PDB entry 3AQN | X-ray diffraction, 3.30 A resolution | chains A and B

# Chain A (and B)
Protein: Poly(A) polymerase
Source organism: Escherichia coli
Notes: EC 2.7.7.19; chain B of this document is another copy of the same molecule, construct and numbering; everything in this record applies to it too
UniProtKB: C9QS13 (C9QS13_ECOD1); numbering as in UniProt (aligned over 17-431)
Chain sequence (415 residues; row label = number of the first residue in the row):
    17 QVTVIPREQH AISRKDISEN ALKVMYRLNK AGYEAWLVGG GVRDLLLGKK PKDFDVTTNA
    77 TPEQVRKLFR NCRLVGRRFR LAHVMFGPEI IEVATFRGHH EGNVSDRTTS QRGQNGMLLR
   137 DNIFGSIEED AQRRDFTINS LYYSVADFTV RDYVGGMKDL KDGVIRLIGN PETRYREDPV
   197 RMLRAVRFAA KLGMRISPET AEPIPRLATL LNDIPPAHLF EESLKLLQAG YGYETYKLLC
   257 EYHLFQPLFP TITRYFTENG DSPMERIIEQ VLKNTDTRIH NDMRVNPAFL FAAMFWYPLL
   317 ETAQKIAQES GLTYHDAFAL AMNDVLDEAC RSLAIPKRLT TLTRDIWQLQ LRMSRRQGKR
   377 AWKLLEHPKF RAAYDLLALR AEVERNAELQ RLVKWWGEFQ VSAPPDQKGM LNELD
Unresolved in the structure: 115-137, 428-431
Differences from the reference sequence: engineered mutation His-234 (Arg in C9QS13)
Metal / ion sites: Mg2+: Glu-108 (together with ATP)
Ligand contacts: ATP (adenosine-5'-triphosphate): Gly-56, Arg-59, Asp-71, Arg-113, Arg-149, Arg-150, Asp-151, Phe-152, Asn-155, Arg-190, Asp-194, Arg-197, Arg-200, Arg-203, Phe-204, Lys-207

# Interface between chain A and chain B
Residue-residue contacts (23):
  Asn-290(A) with Pro-420(B); Pro-421(B)
  Arg-294(A) with Pro-420(B)
  Asn-297(A) with Trp-378(B)
  Met-299(A) with Trp-378(B), hydrophobic; Glu-382(B)
  Arg-300(A) with Glu-382(B), hydrogen bond (backbone-side chain)
  Trp-378(A) with Asn-297(B); Met-299(B), hydrophobic
  Glu-382(A) with Met-299(B); Arg-300(B), salt bridge
  Arg-387(A) with Gln-416(B), hydrogen bond (side chain-backbone)
  Tyr-390(A) with Val-417(B), hydrogen bond (side chain-backbone)
  Gly-413(A) with Val-417(B)
  Gln-416(A) with Arg-387(B), hydrogen bond (backbone-side chain); Val-417(B)
  Val-417(A) with Arg-387(B); Tyr-390(B), hydrogen bond (backbone-side chain); Gly-413(B); Gln-416(B); Val-417(B), hydrophobic
  Pro-421(A) with Asn-290(B)
  Lys-424(A) with Thr-293(B)
Also at the interface, not in a pair above, chain A (18 interface residues in all): Gln-286, Asp-298, Lys-379, Pro-420
Also at the interface, not in a pair above, chain B (16 interface residues in all): Gln-286, Arg-294

# Summary
18 residues of chain A face 16 of chain B across their interface; the contacts include 5 hydrogen bonds and 1
salt bridge. Polar contacts include Glu-382(A)/Arg-300(B), Arg-387(A)/Gln-416(B) and Tyr-390(A)/Val-417(B).
Chain A binds ATP.
Both chains are Poly(A) polymerase (Escherichia coli). Entry 3AQN (Complex structure of bacterial protein (apo
form II)) was determined by X-ray diffraction together with 3AQK, 3AQL and 3AQM from the same study.
